PDB entry 7SCN | electron microscopy, 3.02 A resolution | chains B and D of the 12 polymer chains in the assembly

Chain B (and D):
Molecule: Hemagglutinin HA2 chain
Source organism: Influenza A virus (strain A/New Zealand:South Canterbury/35/2000 H1N1)
Notes: chain D of this document is another copy of the same molecule, construct and numbering; everything in this record applies to it too
UniProtKB: Q289M7 (HEMA_I00A1); residues 330-507 here correspond to UniProt positions 343-520 (UniProt number = residue number + 13)
Sequence (231 residues; numbered 327 to 557; the number before each row is that of its first residue):
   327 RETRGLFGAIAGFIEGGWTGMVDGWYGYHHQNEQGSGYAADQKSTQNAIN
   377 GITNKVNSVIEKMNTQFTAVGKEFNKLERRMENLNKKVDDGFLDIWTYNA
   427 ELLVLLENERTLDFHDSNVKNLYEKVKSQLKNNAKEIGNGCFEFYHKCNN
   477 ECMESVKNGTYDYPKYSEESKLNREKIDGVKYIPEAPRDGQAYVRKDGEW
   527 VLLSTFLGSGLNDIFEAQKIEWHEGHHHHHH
Disordered / not traced: 327-335, 504-557
Construct notes: expression tag (327-329, 508-557)
Disulfides: Cys474-Cys478
UniProt features mapped onto this chain:
  - site: Arg330, Gly331 (Cleavage)
  - glycosylation: Asn484 (N-linked (GlcNAc...) asparagine)

How chain B and chain D interact:
Pairs across the interface (25; chain B residue first):
  Arg406(B) - Lys398(D)
  Arg406(B) - Glu399(D)
  Arg406(B) - Phe400(D)
  Arg406(B) - Glu404(D)  salt bridge
  Arg406(B) - Met407(D)
  Met407(B) - Met407(D)
  Leu410(B) - Asn411(D)
  Lys413(B) - Phe393(D)
  Lys413(B) - Asn411(D)  hydrogen bond
  Lys413(B) - Asp415(D)  salt bridge
  Lys413(B) - Phe418(D)
  Val414(B) - Val414(D)  hydrophobic
  Val414(B) - Phe418(D)
  Gly417(B) - Phe418(D)
  Phe418(B) - Phe418(D)  hydrophobic
  Ile421(B) - Phe418(D)  hydrophobic
  Ile421(B) - Ile421(D)  hydrophobic
  Ile421(B) - Trp422(D)
  Tyr424(B) - Lys388(D)
  Tyr424(B) - Met389(D)
  Tyr424(B) - Trp422(D)  hydrophobic
  Tyr424(B) - Asn425(D)
  Tyr424(B) - Leu429(D)
  Glu435(B) - Arg436(D)  salt bridge
  Asp439(B) - Arg436(D)  salt bridge
Interface residues without a listed pair, chain B (16 interface residues in all): Asn409, Asp420, Leu428, Arg436, Ile463
Interface residues without a listed pair, chain D (20 interface residues in all): Thr394, Leu410, Lys457

Summary:
The interface between chain B and chain D involves 16 residues on one side and 20 on the other, with 1
hydrogen bond and 4 salt bridges. Polar contacts include Arg406(B)-Glu404(D), Lys413(B)-Asp415(D) and
Glu435(B)-Arg436(D).
Both chains are Hemagglutinin HA2 chain (Influenza A virus (strain A/New Zealand:South Canterbury/35/2000
H1N1)). Entry 7SCN (Structure of H1 NC99 influenza hemagglutinin bound to Fab 310-63E6) was determined by
electron microscopy.
